Entry 8VUQ (electron microscopy, 3.85 A resolution); this record covers chains A and B of the 4 polymer chains in the assembly.

== Chain A ==
Protein: Glutamate receptor ionotropic, NMDA 1
Organism: Homo sapiens
Reference sequence: Q05586 (NMDZ1_HUMAN); residues 25-393 here = UniProt positions 25-393
Amino-acid sequence (369 residues; each row starts with the number of its first residue):
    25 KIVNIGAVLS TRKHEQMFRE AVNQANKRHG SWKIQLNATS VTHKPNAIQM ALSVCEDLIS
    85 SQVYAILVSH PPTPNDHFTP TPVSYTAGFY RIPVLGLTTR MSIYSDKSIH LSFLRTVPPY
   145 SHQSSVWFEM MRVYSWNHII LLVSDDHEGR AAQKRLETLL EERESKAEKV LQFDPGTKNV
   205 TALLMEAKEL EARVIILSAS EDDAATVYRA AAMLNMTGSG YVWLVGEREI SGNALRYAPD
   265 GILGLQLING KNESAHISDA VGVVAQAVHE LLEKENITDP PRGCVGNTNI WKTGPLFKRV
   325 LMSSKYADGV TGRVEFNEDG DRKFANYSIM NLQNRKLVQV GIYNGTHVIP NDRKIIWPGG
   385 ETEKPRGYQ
Disulfides: Cys79-Cys308
Swiss-Prot annotation at these positions:
  - glycosylation (N-linked (GlcNAc...) asparagine): Asn61, Asn203, Asn239, Asn276, Asn300, Asn350, Asn368

== Chain B ==
Protein: Glutamate receptor ionotropic, NMDA 2A
Organism: Homo sapiens
Reference sequence: Q12879 (NMDE1_HUMAN); residues 34-396 here = UniProt positions 34-396
Amino-acid sequence (363 residues; numbered 34 to 396; the number before each row is that of its first residue):
    34 LNIAVMLGHS HDVTERELRT LWGPEQAAGL PLDVNVVALL MNRTDPKSLI THVCDLMSGA
    94 RIHGLVFGDD TDQEAVAQML DFISSHTFVP ILGIHGGASM IMADKDPTST FFQFGASIQQ
   154 QATVMLKIMQ DYDWHVFSLV TTIFPGYREF ISFVKTTVDN SFVGWDMQNV ITLDTSFEDA
   214 KTQVQLKKIH SSVILLYCSK DEAVLILSEA RSLGLTGYDF FWIVPSLVSG NTELIPKEFP
   274 SGLISVSYDD WDYSLEARVR DGIGILTTAA SSMLEKFSYI PEAKASCYGQ MERPEVPMHT
   334 LHPFMVNVTW DGKDLSFTEE GYQVHPRLVV IVLNKDREWE KVGKWENHTL SLRHAVWPRY
   394 KSF
Disulfides: Cys87-Cys320
Swiss-Prot annotation at these positions:
  - binding site (Zn(2+)): His44, His128, Glu266, Asp282
  - glycosylation (N-linked (GlcNAc...) asparagine): Asn75, Asn340, Asn380

== Interface between chain A and chain B ==
Contacting residue pairs (22; chain A residue first):
  Asn70(A) with Cys320(B); Gly322(B); Met324(B), hydrogen bond (side chain-backbone)
  Ala71(A) with His119(B)
  Ile72(A) with Ile83(B), hydrophobic; Cys320(B), hydrophobic
  Ala75(A) with Phe115(B), hydrophobic
  Leu76(A) with Lys80(B)
  Glu80(A) with Lys80(B), salt bridge
  Pro106(A) with Phe115(B), hydrophobic
  Tyr109(A) with Phe115(B), hydrophobic
  Phe113(A) with Thr77(B); Pro79(B), hydrophobic; Gln106(B); Ala108(B), hydrophobic; Val109(B), hydrophobic
  Tyr114(A) with Pro79(B)
  Ser132(A) with Gln111(B)
  Ile133(A) with Gln111(B), hydrogen bond (backbone-side chain); Ala136(B), hydrophobic
  Leu135(A) with Gln111(B)
  Cys308(A) with Asp78(B)
Also at the interface, not in a pair above, chain A (23 interface residues in all): Cys79, Thr110, Arg115, Lys131, His134, Val309, Gly310, Asn311, Thr312
Also at the interface, not in a pair above, chain B (21 interface residues in all): Arg76, Glu107, Met112, Pro178, Gly179, Tyr321

== Overview ==
Chain A and chain B form an interface of 23 and 21 residues respectively; the contacts include 2 hydrogen
bonds and 1 salt bridge. Among the polar pairs are Glu80(A)-Lys80(B), Asn70(A)-Met324(B) and
Ile133(A)-Gln111(B). Curated annotation (UniProt) lists 4 Zn2+-binding residues on chain B.
Chain A is Glutamate receptor ionotropic, NMDA 1 and chain B is Glutamate receptor ionotropic, NMDA 2A, both
from Homo sapiens; the structure, Human GluN1-2A with Fab 008-218 Local refinement of ATD, was determined by
electron microscopy (same publication as 8VUH, 8VUJ, 8VUL, 8VUN, 8VUR, 8VUT, 8VUY and 8VVH).
